PDB entry 6SSG | X-ray diffraction, 1.47 A resolution | chains A and B

[Chain A (and B)]
Protein: ForI-DCS
From: Streptomyces kaniharaensis
Notes: chain B of this document is another copy of the same molecule, construct and numbering; everything in this record applies to it too
Amino-acid sequence (424 residues; numbered 0 to 423; the number before each row is that of its first residue; numbering starts at 0):
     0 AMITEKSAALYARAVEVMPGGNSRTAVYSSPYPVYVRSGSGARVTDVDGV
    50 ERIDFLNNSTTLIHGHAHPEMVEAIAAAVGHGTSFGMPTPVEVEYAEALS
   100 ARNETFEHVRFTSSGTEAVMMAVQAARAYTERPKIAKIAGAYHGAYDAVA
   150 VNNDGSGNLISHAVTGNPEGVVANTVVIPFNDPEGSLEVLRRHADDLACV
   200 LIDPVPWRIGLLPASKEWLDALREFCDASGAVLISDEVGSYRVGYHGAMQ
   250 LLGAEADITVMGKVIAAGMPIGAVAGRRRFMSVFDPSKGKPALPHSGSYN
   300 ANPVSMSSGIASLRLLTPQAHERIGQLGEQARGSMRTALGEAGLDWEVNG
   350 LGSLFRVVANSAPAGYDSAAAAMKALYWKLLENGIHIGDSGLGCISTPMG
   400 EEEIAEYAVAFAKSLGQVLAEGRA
Residues lining bound ligands:
  - LUK ([4-[(Z)-[(2R,5R)-5-(azanyloxymethyl)-3,6-bis(oxidanylidene)piperazin-2-yl]methoxyiminomethyl]-6-methyl-5-oxidanyl-pyridin-3-yl]methyl dihydrogen phosphate), molecule 1: Ala25, Ser58, Ser113, Gly114, Thr115, Val118, Tyr141, His142, Gly143, Asp202, Trp206, Arg207, Asp235, Val237, Gly238, Lys262, Ile270, Leu391
  - LUK, molecule 2: Glu116, Ser295, Gly296, Ser297, Tyr298
What the authors report for this chain:
  - binding site for LUK: Tyr141, Trp206
  - catalytic residues: Lys262 (proposed by the authors, not directly observed)

[How chain A and chain B interact]
Contacting residue pairs (213):
  Leu9(A) with Pro89(B), hydrophobic; Val92(B)
  Tyr10(A) with Ser286(B)
  Arg12(A) with Val92(B); Glu96(B), salt bridge
  Ala13(A) with Val92(B)
  Val14(A) with His107(B)
  Glu15(A) with Glu106(B); His107(B)
  Val16(A) with Ala95(B), hydrophobic; Glu106(B); His107(B); Val108(B), hydrogen bond (backbone-backbone)
  Met17(A) with Glu91(B); Ala95(B), hydrophobic; His107(B); Val108(B); Phe110(B), hydrophobic
  Pro18(A) with His107(B); Val108(B); Arg109(B); Met280(B); Phe283(B), hydrophobic; Asp284(B); Pro285(B)
  Gly19(A) with Asp284(B); Ser286(B)
  Asn21(A) with Arg109(B), hydrogen bond (backbone-side chain); Pro285(B)
  Ser22(A) with Arg109(B); Phe110(B), hydrogen bond (side chain-backbone); His294(B); Asn299(B), hydrogen bond (backbone-side chain)
  Arg23(A) with Phe84(B), hydrogen bond (side chain-backbone); Arg109(B); His294(B); Gly296(B), hydrogen bond (side chain-backbone); Ser297(B); Asn299(B)
  Thr24(A) with Arg109(B), hydrogen bond; Pro290(B); Pro293(B); His294(B), hydrogen bond (side chain-backbone); Ser295(B), hydrogen bond (backbone-side chain)
  Ala25(A) with Ser295(B), hydrogen bond (backbone-side chain)
  Val26(A) with Gly85(B)
  Tyr27(A) with Pro285(B); Ser286(B)
  Pro32(A) with Pro87(B), hydrophobic
  Val33(A) with Met86(B); Pro87(B)
  Tyr34(A) with Pro87(B); Thr88(B); Val92(B), hydrophobic
  Val35(A) with Phe84(B), hydrophobic; Met86(B), hydrophobic; Pro87(B), hydrogen bond (backbone-backbone); Thr88(B); Pro89(B)
  Arg36(A) with Pro89(B)
  Ser37(A) with His80(B), hydrogen bond (side chain-backbone); Phe84(B)
  Gly38(A) with His80(B), hydrogen bond (backbone-backbone); Phe84(B)
  Val46(A) with Pro89(B), hydrophobic
  Asn57(A) with Ser83(B), hydrogen bond; Phe84(B); Gly85(B); Ser297(B), hydrogen bond (side chain-backbone)
  Leu61(A) with Ser83(B)
  His65(A) with Phe84(B)
  Ala66(A) with Gly79(B)
  Val71(A) with Val78(B)
  Ile74(A) with Val78(B), hydrophobic
  Val78(A) with Ile74(B), hydrophobic
  Gly79(A) with Ala66(B)
  His80(A) with Arg36(B); Ser37(B), hydrogen bond (backbone-side chain); Gly38(B), hydrogen bond (backbone-backbone)
  Thr82(A) with Ile74(B); Gly267(B), hydrogen bond (side chain-backbone); Met268(B)
  Ser83(A) with Asn57(B), hydrogen bond; Leu61(B); Gly267(B), hydrogen bond (side chain-backbone)
  Phe84(A) with Arg23(B), hydrogen bond (backbone-side chain); Val35(B), hydrophobic; Ser37(B); Gly38(B); Asn57(B); His65(B)
  Gly85(A) with Val26(B); Asn57(B), hydrogen bond (backbone-side chain)
  Met86(A) with Val33(B); Val35(B), hydrophobic; His385(B)
  Pro87(A) with Pro32(B), hydrophobic; Val33(B); Tyr34(B); Val35(B), hydrogen bond (backbone-backbone)
  Thr88(A) with Tyr34(B); Val35(B)
  Pro89(A) with Leu9(B), hydrophobic; Val35(B); Val46(B), hydrophobic
  Glu91(A) with Met17(B)
  Val92(A) with Leu9(B); Arg12(B); Ala13(B); Tyr34(B), hydrophobic
  Glu93(A) with Arg12(B)
  Ala95(A) with Val16(B), hydrophobic; Met17(B), hydrophobic
  Glu96(A) with Arg12(B), salt bridge
  Glu106(A) with Glu15(B); Val16(B)
  His107(A) with Val14(B), hydrogen bond (side chain-backbone); Glu15(B); Val16(B); Met17(B), hydrogen bond (side chain-backbone); Pro18(B)
  Val108(A) with Val16(B), hydrogen bond (backbone-backbone); Met17(B); Pro18(B)
  Arg109(A) with Pro18(B); Asn21(B), hydrogen bond (side chain-backbone); Ser22(B); Arg23(B); Thr24(B), hydrogen bond
  Phe110(A) with Met17(B), hydrophobic; Ser22(B), hydrogen bond (backbone-side chain)
  Ser112(A) with Ser112(B); Tyr298(B)
  Ser113(A) with Glu116(B), hydrogen bond
  Thr115(A) with Glu116(B)
  Glu116(A) with Ser113(B), hydrogen bond; Thr115(B)
  Met119(A) with Tyr145(B), hydrophobic; Asp146(B)
  Met120(A) with Ala144(B), hydrophobic
  Gln123(A) with Ala144(B), hydrogen bond (side chain-backbone); Asp146(B), hydrogen bond
  Arg126(A) with Asp146(B), salt bridge; Gly165(B); Pro167(B)
  Ala127(A) with Thr164(B)
  Glu130(A) with Thr164(B)
  Pro132(A) with Pro167(B)
  Ala144(A) with Met120(B), hydrophobic; Gln123(B), hydrogen bond (backbone-side chain)
  Tyr145(A) with Met119(B), hydrophobic; Asp146(B), hydrogen bond
  Asp146(A) with Met119(B); Gln123(B), hydrogen bond; Arg126(B), salt bridge; Tyr145(B), hydrogen bond; Asp146(B)
  Val163(A) with Ala291(B); Leu292(B), hydrophobic
  Thr164(A) with Ala127(B); Glu130(B); Ala291(B)
  Gly165(A) with Arg126(B)
  Pro167(A) with Arg126(B); Pro132(B); Asn173(B)
  Gly169(A) with Gly169(B)
  Asn173(A) with Pro167(B)
  Lys262(A) with Ser297(B); Tyr298(B), hydrogen bond (backbone-side chain)
  Gly267(A) with Thr82(B), hydrogen bond (backbone-side chain); Ser83(B), hydrogen bond (backbone-side chain); Tyr298(B)
  Met268(A) with Thr82(B); Met268(B), hydrophobic; Tyr298(B)
  Pro269(A) with Pro269(B), hydrophobic; Tyr298(B), hydrophobic
  Ile270(A) with Tyr298(B)
  Arg277(A) with Val14(B), hydrogen bond (side chain-backbone); Glu15(B), salt bridge
  Met280(A) with Pro18(B)
  Phe283(A) with Pro18(B), hydrophobic
  Asp284(A) with Pro18(B); Gly19(B)
  Pro285(A) with Pro18(B); Asn21(B); Tyr27(B)
  Ser286(A) with Tyr10(B); Gly19(B); Tyr27(B)
  Pro290(A) with Thr24(B)
  Ala291(A) with Val163(B); Thr164(B)
  Leu292(A) with Val163(B), hydrophobic
  Pro293(A) with Thr24(B)
  His294(A) with Arg23(B); Thr24(B), hydrogen bond (backbone-side chain)
  Ser295(A) with Thr24(B), hydrogen bond (side chain-backbone); Ala25(B), hydrogen bond (side chain-backbone)
  Gly296(A) with Arg23(B), hydrogen bond (backbone-side chain)
  Ser297(A) with Arg23(B); Asn57(B), hydrogen bond (backbone-side chain); Lys262(B)
  Tyr298(A) with Ser112(B); Lys262(B), hydrogen bond (side chain-backbone); Gly267(B); Met268(B); Pro269(B), hydrophobic; Ile270(B)
  Asn299(A) with Ser22(B), hydrogen bond (side chain-backbone); Arg23(B)
  His385(A) with Met86(B)
Also at the interface, not in a pair above, chain A (108 interface residues in all): Val43, Asp53, Thr60, Ala75, Gly81, Ser99, Arg131, Tyr141, Val170, Gly261, Ala266, Ala300, Asn301, Val303
Also at the interface, not in a pair above, chain B (107 interface residues in all): Val43, Asp53, Thr60, Val71, Ala75, Gly81, Glu93, Ser99, Arg131, Tyr141, Val170, Gly261, Ala266, Ala300, Asn301, Val303

[Summary]
The interface between chain A and chain B involves 108 residues on one side and 107 on the other, with 48
hydrogen bonds and 5 salt bridges. Among the polar pairs are Arg12(A)-Glu96(B), Arg126(A)-Asp146(B) and
Arg277(A)-Glu15(B). Chain A binds compound LUK. The paper reports the catalytic residue Lys262(A); a binding
site for LUK at Tyr141(A) and Trp206(A).
Both chains are ForI-DCS (Streptomyces kaniharaensis). Entry 6SSG (Transaminase with DCS bound) was determined
by X-ray diffraction (same publication as 6SSD, 6SSE and 6SSF).
